PDB entry 6SO3 | electron microscopy, 6.20 A resolution (low resolution: residue-level contacts below are approximate; hydrogen-bond / salt-bridge calls are withheld) | chains B and E of the 6 polymer chains in the assembly

[Chain B]
Name: Myosin 2 heavy chain striated muscle
Organism: Lethocerus indicus
Chain sequence (1953 residues; row label = number of the first residue in the row):
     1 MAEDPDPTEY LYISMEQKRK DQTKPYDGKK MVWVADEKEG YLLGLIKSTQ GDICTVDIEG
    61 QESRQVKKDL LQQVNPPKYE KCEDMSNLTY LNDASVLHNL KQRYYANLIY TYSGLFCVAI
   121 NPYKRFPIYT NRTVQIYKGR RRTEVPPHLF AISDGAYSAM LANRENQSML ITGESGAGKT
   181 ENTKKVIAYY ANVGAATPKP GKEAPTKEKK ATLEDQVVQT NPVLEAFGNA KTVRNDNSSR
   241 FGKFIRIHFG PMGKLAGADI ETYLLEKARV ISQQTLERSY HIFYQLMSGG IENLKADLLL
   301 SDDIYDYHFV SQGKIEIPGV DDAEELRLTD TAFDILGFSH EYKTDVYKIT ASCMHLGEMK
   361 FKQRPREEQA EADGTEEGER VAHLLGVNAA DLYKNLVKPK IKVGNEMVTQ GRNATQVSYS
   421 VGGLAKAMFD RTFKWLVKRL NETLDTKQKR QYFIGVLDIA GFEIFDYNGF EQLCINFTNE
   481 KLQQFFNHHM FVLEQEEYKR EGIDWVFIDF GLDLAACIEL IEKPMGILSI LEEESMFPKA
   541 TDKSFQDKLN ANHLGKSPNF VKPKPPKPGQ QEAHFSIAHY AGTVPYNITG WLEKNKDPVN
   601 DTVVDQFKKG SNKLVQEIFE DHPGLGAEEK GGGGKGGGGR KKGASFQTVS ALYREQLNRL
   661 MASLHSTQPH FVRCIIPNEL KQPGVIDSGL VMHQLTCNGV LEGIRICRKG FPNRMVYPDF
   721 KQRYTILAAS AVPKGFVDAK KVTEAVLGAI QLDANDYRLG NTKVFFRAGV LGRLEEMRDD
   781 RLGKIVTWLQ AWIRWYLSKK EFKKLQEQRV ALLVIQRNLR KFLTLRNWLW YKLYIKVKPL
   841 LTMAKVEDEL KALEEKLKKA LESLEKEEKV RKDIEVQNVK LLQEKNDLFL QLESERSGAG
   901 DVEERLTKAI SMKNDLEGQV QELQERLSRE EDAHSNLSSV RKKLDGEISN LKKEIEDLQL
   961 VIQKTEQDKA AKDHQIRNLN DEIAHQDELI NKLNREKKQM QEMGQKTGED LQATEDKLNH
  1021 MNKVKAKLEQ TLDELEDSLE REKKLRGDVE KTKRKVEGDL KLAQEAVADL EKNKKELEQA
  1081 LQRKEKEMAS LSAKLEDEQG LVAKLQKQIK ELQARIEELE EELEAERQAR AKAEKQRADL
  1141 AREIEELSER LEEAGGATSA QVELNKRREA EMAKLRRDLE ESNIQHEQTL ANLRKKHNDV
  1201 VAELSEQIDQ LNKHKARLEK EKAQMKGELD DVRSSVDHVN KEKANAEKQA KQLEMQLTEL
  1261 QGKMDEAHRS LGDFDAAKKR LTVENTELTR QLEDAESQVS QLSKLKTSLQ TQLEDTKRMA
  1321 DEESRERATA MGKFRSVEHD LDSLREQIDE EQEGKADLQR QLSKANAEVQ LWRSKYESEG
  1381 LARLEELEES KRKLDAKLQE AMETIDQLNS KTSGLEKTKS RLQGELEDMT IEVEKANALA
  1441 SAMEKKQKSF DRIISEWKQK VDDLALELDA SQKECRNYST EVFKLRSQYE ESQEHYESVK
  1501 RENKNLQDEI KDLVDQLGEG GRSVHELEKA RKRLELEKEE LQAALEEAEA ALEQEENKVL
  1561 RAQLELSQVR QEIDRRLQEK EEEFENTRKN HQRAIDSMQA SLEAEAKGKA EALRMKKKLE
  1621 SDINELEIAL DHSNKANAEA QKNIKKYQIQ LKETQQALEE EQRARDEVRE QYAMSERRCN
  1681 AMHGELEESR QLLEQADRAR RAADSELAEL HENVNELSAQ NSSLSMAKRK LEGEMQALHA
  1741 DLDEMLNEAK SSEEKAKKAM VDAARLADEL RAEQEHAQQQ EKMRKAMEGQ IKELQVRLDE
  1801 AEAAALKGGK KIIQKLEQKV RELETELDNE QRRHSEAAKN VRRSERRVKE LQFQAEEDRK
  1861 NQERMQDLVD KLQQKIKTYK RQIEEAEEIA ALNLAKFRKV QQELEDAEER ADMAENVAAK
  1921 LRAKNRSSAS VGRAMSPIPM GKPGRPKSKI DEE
Not modelled in the structure: 841-1953

[Chain E]
Name: Myosin 2 regulatory light chain striated muscle
Organism: Lethocerus indicus
Chain sequence (196 residues; numbered 1 to 196; the number before each row is that of its first residue):
     1 MGDEEKKEKK KKSKKKSEEE GGDAAPAPPP PKPPSQKRRA QRSGSNVFAM FTQHQVQEFK
    61 EAFQLIDQDK DGFISKNDIR ATFDSLGRLC TEQELDSMVA EAPGPINFTM FLTIFGDRIA
   121 GTDEEDVIVN AFNLFDEGEG KCKEETLKRS LTTWGEKFSQ DEVEEALSEA PIDGNGLIDI
   181 KKFAQILTKG AEEEGA

[Chain B / chain E interface]
Residue-residue contacts - 17 pairs, chain B then chain E:
  Tyr831(B) - Arg39(E)
  Tyr834(B) - Lys37(E)
  Tyr834(B) - Arg39(E)
  Lys836(B) - Phe48(E)
  Lys836(B) - Gln53(E)
  Val837(B) - Phe48(E)
  Lys838(B) - Asn46(E)
  Lys838(B) - Val47(E)
  Lys838(B) - Phe48(E)
  Lys838(B) - Glu61(E)
  Pro839(B) - Ala40(E)
  Pro839(B) - Asn46(E)
  Pro839(B) - Val56(E)
  Pro839(B) - Glu61(E)
  Leu840(B) - Arg39(E)
  Leu840(B) - Ala40(E)
  Leu840(B) - Val56(E)
Interface residues without a listed pair, chain E (11 interface residues in all): Ser45, Ala62

[Overview]
The interface between chain B and chain E involves 7 residues on one side and 11 on the other.
Here chain B is Myosin 2 heavy chain striated muscle and chain E is Myosin 2 regulatory light chain striated
muscle, both from Lethocerus indicus. Entry 6SO3 (The interacting head motif in insect flight muscle myosin
thick filaments) was determined by electron microscopy.
